PDB entry 8FIX | electron microscopy, 3.90 A resolution | chains B and D of the 8 polymer chains in the assembly

Chain B:
Protein: DNA-directed RNA polymerase subunit alpha
Source organism: Escherichia coli K-12
Notes: EC 2.7.7.6
UniProtKB: P0A7Z4 (RPOA_ECOLI); residues 1-329 here = UniProt positions 1-329
Chain sequence (329 residues; numbered 1 to 329; the number before each row is that of its first residue):
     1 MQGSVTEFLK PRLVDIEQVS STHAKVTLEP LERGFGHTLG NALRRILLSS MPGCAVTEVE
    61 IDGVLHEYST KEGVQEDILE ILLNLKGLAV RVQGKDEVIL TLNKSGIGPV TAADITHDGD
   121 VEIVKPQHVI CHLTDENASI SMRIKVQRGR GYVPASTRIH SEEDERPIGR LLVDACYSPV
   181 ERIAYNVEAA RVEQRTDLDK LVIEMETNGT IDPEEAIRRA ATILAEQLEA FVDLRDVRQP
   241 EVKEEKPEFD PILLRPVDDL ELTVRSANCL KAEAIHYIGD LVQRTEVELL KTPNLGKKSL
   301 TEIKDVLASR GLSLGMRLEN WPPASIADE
Not modelled in the structure: 1-3, 233-329
UniProt features mapped onto this chain:
  - region: Glu162 to Glu165 (Required for interaction with Crp at class II promoters)
  - modified residue: Arg265 (ADP-ribosylarginine), Lys297 (N6-acetyllysine), Lys298 (N6-acetyllysine)
  - mutagenesis: Arg45 (R45C: In rpoA112; temperature-sensitive, blocks RNA polymerase assembly), Glu162 to Glu165 (5-fold decrease in CRP-class II promoter-dependent transcription), Glu165 (E165K: 5-fold decrease in CRP-class II promoter-dependent transcription), Arg191 (R191C: In rpoA101; temperature-sensitive)

Chain D:
Protein: DNA-directed RNA polymerase subunit beta'
Source organism: Escherichia coli K-12
Notes: EC 2.7.7.6
UniProtKB: P0A8T7 (RPOC_ECOLI); numbering as in UniProt (aligned over 1-1407)
Chain sequence (1407 residues; each row starts with the number of its first residue):
     1 MKDLLKFLKA QTKTEEFDAI KIALASPDMI RSWSFGEVKK PETINYRTFK PERDGLFCAR
    61 IFGPVKDYEC LCGKYKRLKH RGVICEKCGV EVTQTKVRRE RMGHIELASP TAHIWFLKSL
   121 PSRIGLLLDM PLRDIERVLY FESYVVIEGG MTNLERQQIL TEEQYLDALE EFGDEFDAKM
   181 GAEAIQALLK SMDLEQECEQ LREELNETNS ETKRKKLTKR IKLLEAFVQS GNKPEWMILT
   241 VLPVLPPDLR PLVPLDGGRF ATSDLNDLYR RVINRNNRLK RLLDLAAPDI IVRNEKRMLQ
   301 EAVDALLDNG RRGRAITGSN KRPLKSLADM IKGKQGRFRQ NLLGKRVDYS GRSVITVGPY
   361 LRLHQCGLPK KMALELFKPF IYGKLELRGL ATTIKAAKKM VEREEAVVWD ILDEVIREHP
   421 VLLNRAPTLH RLGIQAFEPV LIEGKAIQLH PLVCAAYNAD FDGDQMAVHV PLTLEAQLEA
   481 RALMMSTNNI LSPANGEPII VPSQDVVLGL YYMTRDCVNA KGEGMVLTGP KEAERLYRSG
   541 LASLHARVKV RITEYEKDAN GELVAKTSLK DTTVGRAILW MIVPKGLPYS IVNQALGKKA
   601 ISKMLNTCYR ILGLKPTVIF ADQIMYTGFA YAARSGASVG IDDMVIPEKK HEIISEAEAE
   661 VAEIQEQFQS GLVTAGERYN KVIDIWAAAN DRVSKAMMDN LQTETVINRD GQEEKQVSFN
   721 SIYMMADSGA RGSAAQIRQL AGMRGLMAKP DGSIIETPIT ANFREGLNVL QYFISTHGAR
   781 KGLADTALKT ANSGYLTRRL VDVAQDLVVT EDDCGTHEGI MMTPVIEGGD VKEPLRDRVL
   841 GRVTAEDVLK PGTADILVPR NTLLHEQWCD LLEENSVDAV KVRSVVSCDT DFGVCAHCYG
   901 RDLARGHIIN KGEAIGVIAA QSIGEPGTQL TMRTFHIGGA ASRAAAESSI QVKNKGSIKL
   961 SNVKSVVNSS GKLVITSRNT ELKLIDEFGR TKESYKVPYG AVLAKGDGEQ VAGGETVANW
  1021 DPHTMPVITE VSGFVRFTDM IDGQTITRQT DELTGLSSLV VLDSAERTAG GKDLRPALKI
  1081 VDAQGNDVLI PGTDMPAQYF LPGKAIVQLE DGVQISSGDT LARIPQESGG TKDITGGLPR
  1141 VADLFEARRP KEPAILAEIS GIVSFGKETK GKRRLVITPV DGSDPYEEMI PKWRQLNVFE
  1201 GERVERGDVI SDGPEAPHDI LRLRGVHAVT RYIVNEVQDV YRLQGVKIND KHIEVIVRQM
  1261 LRKATIVNAG SSDFLEGEQV EYSRVKIANR ELEANGKVGA TYSRDLLGIT KASLATESFI
  1321 SAASFQETTR VLTEAAVAGK RDELRGLKEN VIVGRLIPAG TGYAYHQDRM RRRAAGEAPA
  1381 APQVTAEDAS ASLAELLNAG LGGSDNE
Not modelled in the structure: 1-15, 936-947, 1125-1134, 1374-1407
Metal / ion sites: Zn2+ site 1: Cys72, Cys85, Cys88; Mg2+: Asp460, Asp464; Zn2+ site 2: Cys814, Cys888, Cys895, Cys898
UniProt features mapped onto this chain:
  - binding site (Zn(2+)): Cys70, Cys72, Cys85, Cys88, Cys814, Cys888, Cys895, Cys898
  - binding site (Mg(2+)): Asp460, Asp462, Asp464
  - modified residue: Lys983 (N6-acetyllysine)
  - mutagenesis: Gln504 (Q504P: Resistant to antibiotics salinamide A and B), Asn690 (N690D: Resistant to antibiotics salinamide A and B), Met697 (M697V: Resistant to antibiotics salinamide A and B), Ala735 (A735T: Resistant to antibiotics salinamide A and B), Arg738 (R738C/H/P/S: Resistant to antibiotics salinamide A and B), Ala748 (A748E: Resistant to antibiotics salinamide A and B), Pro758 (P758S/T: Resistant to antibiotics salinamide A and B), Phe763 (F763C: Resistant to antibiotics salinamide A and B), Ser775 (S775A: Resistant to antibiotics salinamide A and B), Ala779 (A779T/V: Resistant to antibiotics salinamide A and B), Arg780 (R780C: Resistant to antibiotics salinamide A and B), Gly782 (G782A/C: Resistant to antibiotics salinamide A and B), 1 further mutagenesis entry in UniProt

How chain B and chain D interact:
Residue-residue contacts (34; chain B residue first):
  Arg44(B) with Arg538(D)
  Arg45(B) with Arg538(D)
  Leu48(B) with Arg535(D); Arg538(D)
  Leu79(B) with Val526(D), hydrophobic
  Glu80(B) with Arg551(D), salt bridge
  Leu83(B) with Leu527(D); Thr528(D); Arg551(D)
  Asn84(B) with Arg551(D)
  Lys86(B) with Leu527(D); Thr528(D)
  Tyr152(B) with Leu527(D); Arg535(D); Leu536(D); Leu541(D), hydrophobic
  Cys176(B) with Arg535(D), hydrogen bond
  Ser178(B) with Arg535(D)
  Val180(B) with Arg535(D), hydrogen bond (backbone-side chain)
  Glu181(B) with Lys531(D); Glu532(D); Glu534(D); Arg535(D)
  Arg182(B) with Lys531(D); Glu534(D); Met581(D)
  Arg191(B) with Trp409(D); Asp410(D); Asp413(D), salt bridge; Leu441(D)
  Glu193(B) with Trp409(D)
  Thr196(B) with Lys370(D), hydrogen bond; Glu443(D)
  Glu206(B) with Lys531(D), salt bridge
Interface residues without a listed pair, chain B (21 interface residues in all): Asn41, Pro154, Asp174
Interface residues without a listed pair, chain D (19 interface residues in all): Ser539

Summary:
21 residues of chain B face 19 of chain D across their interface, with 3 hydrogen bonds and 3 salt bridges.
Polar pairs include Glu80(B)-Arg551(D), Arg191(B)-Asp413(D) and Glu206(B)-Lys531(D).
Chain B is DNA-directed RNA polymerase subunit alpha and chain D is DNA-directed RNA polymerase subunit beta',
both from Escherichia coli K-12; the structure, Cryo-EM structure of E. coli RNA polymerase backtracked
elongation complex harboring a terminal mismatch, was determined by electron microscopy together with 8FIY
from the same study.
